Entry 5DNN (X-ray diffraction, 2.80 A resolution); this record covers chains B and J of the 10 polymer chains in the assembly.

Chain B:
Molecule: Histone H4
From: Xenopus laevis
Reference sequence: P62799 (H4_XENLA); residues 1-102 here correspond to UniProt positions 2-103 (UniProt number = residue number + 1)
Amino-acid sequence (102 residues; numbered 1 to 102; the number before each row is that of its first residue):
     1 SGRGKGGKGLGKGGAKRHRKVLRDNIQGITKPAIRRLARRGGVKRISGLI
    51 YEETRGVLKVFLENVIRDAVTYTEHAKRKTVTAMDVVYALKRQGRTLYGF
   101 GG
Unresolved in the structure: 1-20
UniProt features mapped onto this chain:
  - DNA-binding region: Lys16 to Lys20
  - modified residue: Ser1 (N-acetylserine), Arg3 (Asymmetric dimethylarginine), Lys5 (N6-(2-hydroxyisobutyryl)lysine), Lys8 (N6-(2-hydroxyisobutyryl)lysine), Lys12 (N6-(2-hydroxyisobutyryl)lysine), Lys16 (N6-(2-hydroxyisobutyryl)lysine), Lys20 (N6,N6,N6-trimethyllysine), Lys31 (N6-(2-hydroxyisobutyryl)lysine), Lys44 (N6-(2-hydroxyisobutyryl)lysine), Ser47 (Phosphoserine), Tyr51 (Phosphotyrosine), Lys59 (N6-(2-hydroxyisobutyryl)lysine), Lys77 (N6-(2-hydroxyisobutyryl)lysine), Lys79 (N6-(2-hydroxyisobutyryl)lysine), Tyr88 (Phosphotyrosine), Lys91 (N6-(2-hydroxyisobutyryl)lysine)
  - cross-link (Glycyl lysine isopeptide (Lys-Gly)): Lys31 (interchain with G-Cter in UFM1), Lys91 (interchain with G-Cter in ubiquitin)

Chain J:
Molecule: 145-nt DNA strand
Sequence (145 nucleotides; each row starts with the number of its first residue; numbers below 1 keep their minus sign (DA-72 is residue -72)):
   -72 ATCAATATCCACCTGCAGATACTACCAAAAGTGTATTTGGAAACTGCTCC
   -22 ATCAAAAGGCATGTTCAGCTGATTCAGCTGAACATGCCTTTTGATGGAGC
    28 AGTTTCCAAATACACTTTTGGTAGTATCTGCAGGTGGATATTGAT

Chain B / chain J interface:
Residue-residue contacts - 14 pairs, chain B then chain J:
  Val21(B) - DT16(J)  phosphate contact
  Arg35(B) - DA8(J)  salt bridge to the phosphate
  Arg45(B) - DT6(J)  base contact
  Arg45(B) - DG7(J)  hydrogen bond to the sugar
  Arg45(B) - DA8(J)  phosphate contact
  Ile46(B) - DG7(J)  sugar contact
  Ile46(B) - DA8(J)  hydrogen bond to the phosphate
  Ser47(B) - DG7(J)  phosphate contact
  Gly48(B) - DG7(J)  hydrogen bond to the phosphate
  Arg78(B) - DC27(J)  phosphate contact
  Lys79(B) - DG26(J)  phosphate contact
  Lys79(B) - DC27(J)  hydrogen bond to the phosphate
  Thr80(B) - DG26(J)  phosphate contact
  Thr80(B) - DC27(J)  hydrogen bond to the phosphate
Interface residues without a listed pair, chain B (12 interface residues in all): Arg23, Arg39, Lys44
Interface residues without a listed pair, chain J (9 interface residues in all): DA9, DT17, DA28

Summary:
12 residues of chain B face 9 of chain J across their interface; the contacts include 5 hydrogen bonds and 1
salt bridge. Polar contacts include Arg45(B)-DG7(J), Ile46(B)-DA8(J) and Gly48(B)-DG7(J). From UniProt: a
DNA-binding region on chain B.
Chain B is Histone H4 (Xenopus laevis) and chain J is a 145-nt DNA strand; the structure, Nucleosome core
particle containing adducts of gold(I)-triethylphosphane and ruthenium(II)-toluene PTA complexes, was
determined by X-ray diffraction together with 5DNM from the same study.
